PDB entry 9DHS | electron microscopy, 4.48 A resolution (low resolution: residue-level contacts below are approximate; hydrogen-bond / salt-bridge calls are withheld) | chains A and G of the 8 polymer chains in the assembly

== Chain A ==
Name: Isoform Flip of Glutamate receptor 2
From: Rattus norvegicus
UniProt: P19491 (GRIA2_RAT), isoform P19491-2; residues 391-820 here correspond to UniProt positions 412-841 (UniProt number = residue number + 21)
Amino-acid sequence (430 residues; each row starts with the number of its first residue):
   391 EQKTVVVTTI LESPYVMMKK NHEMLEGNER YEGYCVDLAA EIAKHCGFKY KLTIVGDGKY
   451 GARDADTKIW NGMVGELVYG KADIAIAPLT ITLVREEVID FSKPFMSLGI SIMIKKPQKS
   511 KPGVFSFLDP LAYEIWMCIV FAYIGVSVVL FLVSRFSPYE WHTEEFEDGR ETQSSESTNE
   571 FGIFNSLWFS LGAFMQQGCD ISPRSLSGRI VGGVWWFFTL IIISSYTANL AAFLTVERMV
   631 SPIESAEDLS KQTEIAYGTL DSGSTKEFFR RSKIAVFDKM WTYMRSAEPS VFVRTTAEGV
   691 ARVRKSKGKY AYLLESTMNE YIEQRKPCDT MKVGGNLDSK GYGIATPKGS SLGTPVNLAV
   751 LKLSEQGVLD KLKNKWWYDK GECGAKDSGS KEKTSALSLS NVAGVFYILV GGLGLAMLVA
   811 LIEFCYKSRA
Disordered / not traced: 550-564
Cystine bridges: C718-C773
Construct notes: conflict Q392 (Asn413 in P19491)
Residues lining bound ligands: glutamic acid (GLU): Y450, P478, L479, T480, R485, L650, G653, S654, T655, K656, E705
UniProt features mapped onto this chain:
  - binding site (L-glutamate): P478, T480, R485, S654, T655, E705
  - site: R453 (Interaction with the cone snail toxin Con-ikot-ikot), I633 (Crucial to convey clamshell closure to channel opening), R660 (Interaction with the cone snail toxin Con-ikot-ikot), K752 (Interaction with the cone snail toxin Con-ikot-ikot)
  - modified residue (Phosphoserine): S662, S696
  - lipidation (S-palmitoyl cysteine): C589, C815

== Chain G ==
Name: Voltage-dependent calcium channel gamma-2 subunit
From: Mus musculus
UniProt: O88602 (CCG2_MOUSE); residues 5-207 here correspond to UniProt positions 6-208 (UniProt number = residue number + 1)
Amino-acid sequence (205 residues; row label = number of the first residue in the row):
     5 RGVQMLLTTV GAFAAFSLMT IAVGTDYWLY SRGVCKTKSV SENETSKKNE EVMTHSGLWR
    65 TCCLEGNFKG LCKQIDHFPE DADYEADTAE YFLRAVRASS IFPILSVILL FMGGLCIAAS
   125 EFYKTRHNII LSAGIFFVSA GLSNIIGIIV YISANAGDPS KSDSKKNSYS YGWSFYFGAL
   185 SFIIAEMVGV LAVHMFIDRH KQLTG
Disordered / not traced: 41-54, 83-92, 162-170
Cystine bridges: C39-C67, C66-C76
Construct notes: expression tag (208-209)
UniProt features mapped onto this chain:
  - glycosylation: N47 (N-linked (GlcNAc...) asparagine)

== Chain A / chain G interface ==
Pairs across the interface (12; chain A residue first):
  D777(A) - N171(G)
  S778(A) - N171(G)
  S778(A) - S172(G)
  G779(A) - S172(G)
  S780(A) - N171(G)
  S780(A) - S172(G)
  K781(A) - N171(G)
  E782(A) - N171(G)
  L789(A) - I156(G)
  F796(A) - I153(G)
  Y797(A) - I153(G)
  V800(A) - I150(G)
Interface residues without a listed pair, chain A (12 interface residues in all): S790, L811
Interface residues without a listed pair, chain G (9 interface residues in all): I139, V154, S157, Y173

== In short ==
12 residues of chain A face 9 of chain G across their interface. Chain A binds glutamic acid. Curated
annotation (UniProt) lists 6 L-glutamate-binding residues on chain A.
Chain A is Isoform Flip of Glutamate receptor 2 (Rattus norvegicus) and chain G is Voltage-dependent calcium
channel gamma-2 subunit (Mus musculus); the structure, Desensitized state 1 of the GluA2-gamma2 complex, was
determined by electron microscopy (same publication as 9DHP, 9DHQ, 9DHR, 9DHT, 9MRK, 9MRL, 9MRM and 9MRN).
